1KQO - chains D and E of the 6 polymer chains in the assembly; structure by X-ray diffraction, 2.50 A resolution.

# Chain D (and E)
Protein: Nicotinamide mononucleotide adenylyl transferase
From: Homo sapiens
Notes: EC 2.7.7.1; chain E of this document is another copy of the same molecule, construct and numbering; everything in this record applies to it too
UniProt: Q9HAN9 (NMNA1_HUMAN); numbering as in UniProt (aligned over 1-279)
Amino-acid sequence (279 residues; row label = number of the first residue in the row):
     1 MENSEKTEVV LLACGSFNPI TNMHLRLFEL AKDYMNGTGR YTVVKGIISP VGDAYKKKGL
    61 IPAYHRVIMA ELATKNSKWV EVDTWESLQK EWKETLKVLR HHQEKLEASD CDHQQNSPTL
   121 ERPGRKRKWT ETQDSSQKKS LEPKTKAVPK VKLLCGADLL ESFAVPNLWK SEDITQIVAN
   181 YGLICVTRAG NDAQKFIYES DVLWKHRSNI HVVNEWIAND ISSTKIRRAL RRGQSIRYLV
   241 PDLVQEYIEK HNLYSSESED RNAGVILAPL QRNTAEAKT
Unresolved in the structure: 1-4, 109-146, 276-279
Small-molecule neighbours: nicotinic acid adenine dinucleotide (DND): C14, G15, S16, F17, N18, M23, H24, L27, V51, Y55, K57, E86, W92, K93, E94, T95, L96, L154, C155, G156, D158, L159, L168, W169, K170, D173, V186, E215, N219, D220, S223, P269

# How chain D and chain E interact
Residue-residue contacts (10; chain D residue first):
  Y198(D) - K225(E)
  Y198(D) - R228(E)  hydrogen bond
  Y198(D) - R232(E)  hydrogen bond (backbone-side chain)
  E199(D) - R228(E)
  E199(D) - R232(E)
  S200(D) - R232(E)  hydrogen bond (backbone-side chain)
  D201(D) - R231(E)  salt bridge
  D201(D) - R232(E)  salt bridge
  W204(D) - R232(E)
  W204(D) - Q234(E)

# In short
Chain D and chain E each contribute 5 residues to their interface, with 3 hydrogen bonds and 2 salt bridges.
Polar pairs include D201(D)-R231(E), D201(D)-R232(E) and Y198(D)-R228(E). Ligands of chain D: nicotinic acid
adenine dinucleotide.
Both chains are Nicotinamide mononucleotide adenylyl transferase (Homo sapiens). Entry 1KQO (Crystal structure
of NMN/NaMN adenylyltransferase complexed with deamido-NAD) was determined by X-ray diffraction together with
1KR2 and 1KQN from the same study.
